6RDX - chains 2 and 4 of the 31 polymer chains in the assembly; structure by electron microscopy, 3.90 A resolution.

== Chain 2 ==
Name: Mitochondrial ATP synthase subunit ASA2
From: Polytomella sp. Pringsheim 198.80
Notes: engineered mutation(s): P165F, N167S
Amino-acid sequence (441 residues; row label = number of the first residue in the row):
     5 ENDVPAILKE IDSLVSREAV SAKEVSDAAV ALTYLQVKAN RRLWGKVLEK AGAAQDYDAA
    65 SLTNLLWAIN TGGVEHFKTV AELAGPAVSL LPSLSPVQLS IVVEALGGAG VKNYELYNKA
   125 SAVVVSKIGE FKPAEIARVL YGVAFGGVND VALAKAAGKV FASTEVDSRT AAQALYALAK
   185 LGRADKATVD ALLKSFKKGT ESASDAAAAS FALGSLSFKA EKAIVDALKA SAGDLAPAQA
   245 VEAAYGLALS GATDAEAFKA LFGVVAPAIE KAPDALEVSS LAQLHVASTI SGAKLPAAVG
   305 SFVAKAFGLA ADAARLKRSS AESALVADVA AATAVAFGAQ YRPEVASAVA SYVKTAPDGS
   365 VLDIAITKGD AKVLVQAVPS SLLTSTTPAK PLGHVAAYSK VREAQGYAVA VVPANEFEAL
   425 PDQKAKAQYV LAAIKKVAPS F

== Chain 4 ==
Name: Mitochondrial ATP synthase associated protein ASA4
From: Polytomella sp. Pringsheim 198.80
UniProt: D7NIZ2 (D7NIZ2_9CHLO); residue numbers follow UniProt; this construct covers 1-294
Amino-acid sequence (294 residues; row label = number of the first residue in the row):
     1 ATEPAVSKKE VLYFLSSKDA ESSTAVKSYL KSLYAGAQVE ATETDASELI AQLEKKYLSA
    61 QVVEPGVHNI ALPLGESGSA PVKRYAAELF NLGAQAGFEC PFIEVSKKFG QETATSETVK
   121 DVLNKTKSYV SADYNAALNE VLSSVEAEIN GPVLFDGKTE GFKKFAAKAK AVAVSRGLPA
   181 DTILAYCAGS ANEDAADKVS KEFFTWFESA YTADAAAEVK AIEAEAASIL DRHLAKPVAQ
   241 IRKEQASAYA SLLKRAETAK GAKWAEKYLE DVKAVQWFDA SVAEAPASGP KVAA
Not modelled in the structure: 1-4

== Interface between chain 2 and chain 4 ==
Residue-residue contacts (60; chain 2 residue first):
  F81(2) - R84(4)
  F81(2) - A87(4)  hydrophobic
  F81(2) - E88(4)
  K82(2) - A71(4)
  K82(2) - R84(4)
  A85(2) - R84(4)
  E86(2) - R84(4)  salt bridge
  G89(2) - A80(4)
  K116(2) - A87(4)
  K116(2) - Y211(4)  hydrogen bond (backbone-side chain)
  N117(2) - K83(4)
  N117(2) - E208(4)
  Y118(2) - E208(4)  hydrogen bond (backbone-side chain)
  E119(2) - K83(4)  salt bridge
  E119(2) - E208(4)  hydrogen bond (backbone-side chain)
  N122(2) - K201(4)
  N153(2) - D197(4)
  D154(2) - D197(4)
  V155(2) - E193(4)
  V155(2) - D194(4)
  V155(2) - D197(4)  hydrogen bond (backbone-side chain)
  A156(2) - D197(4)
  K159(2) - D194(4)  salt bridge
  R187(2) - E193(4)  salt bridge
  E274(2) - Y34(4)
  D278(2) - K27(4)
  D278(2) - K31(4)
  E281(2) - L15(4)
  V282(2) - L15(4)  hydrophobic
  A302(2) - Y34(4)
  F306(2) - L30(4)  hydrophobic
  F306(2) - Y34(4)  hydrophobic
  K309(2) - L33(4)  hydrogen bond (side chain-backbone)
  K309(2) - G36(4)
  K309(2) - A37(4)  hydrogen bond (side chain-backbone)
  K309(2) - Q38(4)
  K309(2) - V39(4)
  L313(2) - K8(4)
  L313(2) - L12(4)
  L313(2) - L15(4)
  L313(2) - Y29(4)
  L313(2) - L33(4)  hydrophobic
  D316(2) - K8(4)  salt bridge
  D316(2) - L12(4)
  D316(2) - T42(4)  hydrogen bond
  A317(2) - L12(4)
  A317(2) - L15(4)  hydrophobic
  L320(2) - K9(4)
  L320(2) - L12(4)  hydrophobic
  L320(2) - Y13(4)
  K321(2) - L12(4)
  K321(2) - Y13(4)  hydrogen bond (side chain-backbone)
  K321(2) - S16(4)
  K321(2) - Q95(4)
  S323(2) - E99(4)
  S324(2) - E99(4)  hydrogen bond
  S324(2) - K107(4)
  V357(2) - T44(4)  hydrogen bond (backbone-side chain)
  V365(2) - T42(4)
  S389(2) - E193(4)
Interface residues without a listed pair, chain 2 (39 interface residues in all): A88, P277, L285, A314, D362, G363
Interface residues without a listed pair, chain 4 (40 interface residues in all): S17, K18, K55, P81, F90, F204, T205

== Overview ==
39 residues of chain 2 and 40 residues of chain 4 are in contact; the contacts include 10 hydrogen bonds and 5
salt bridges. Polar pairs include E86(2)-R84(4), E119(2)-K83(4) and K159(2)-D194(4).
Here chain 2 is Mitochondrial ATP synthase subunit ASA2 and chain 4 is Mitochondrial ATP synthase associated
protein ASA4, both from Polytomella sp. Pringsheim 198.80. Entry 6RDX (Cryo-EM structure of Polytomella F-ATP
synthase, Rotary substate 1F, monomer-masked refinement) was determined by electron microscopy, deposited
together with 6RD4, 6RD5, 6RD6, 6RD7, 6RD8, 6RD9 and 46 further entries.
